PDB entry 1F95 | solution NMR | chains A and B of the 4 polymer chains in the assembly

Chain A (and B):
Protein: Dynein
Source organism: Rattus norvegicus
Notes: fragment: 8kda light chain; chain B of this document is another copy of the same molecule, construct and numbering; everything in this record applies to it too
Reference sequence: P63170 (DYL1_RAT); numbering as in UniProt (aligned over 1-89)
Amino-acid sequence (89 residues; row label = number of the first residue in the row):
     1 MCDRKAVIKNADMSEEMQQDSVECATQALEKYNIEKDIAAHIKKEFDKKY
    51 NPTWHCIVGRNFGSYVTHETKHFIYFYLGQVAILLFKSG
UniProt features mapped onto this chain:
  - region: Thr67 to Gly89 (Interaction with ESR1)
  - modified residue: Lys36 (N6-acetyllysine), Ser88 (Phosphoserine)
  - cross-link: Lys43 (Glycyl lysine isopeptide (Lys-Gly) (interchain with G-Cter in SUMO2))

Chain A / chain B interface:
Contacting residue pairs (49; chain A residue first):
  Glu35(A) - Asn61(B)
  Glu35(A) - Phe62(B)
  Glu35(A) - Gly63(B)
  Lys36(A) - Gly63(B)
  Ala39(A) - Ser64(B)
  Ala39(A) - Tyr65(B)
  Ala40(A) - Tyr65(B)
  Lys43(A) - Tyr65(B)
  His55(A) - His55(B)
  His55(A) - Tyr65(B)
  His55(A) - Thr67(B)
  His55(A) - Ser88(B)
  Cys56(A) - Ser64(B)
  Cys56(A) - Tyr65(B)
  Ile57(A) - Gly63(B)
  Ile57(A) - Ser64(B)
  Val58(A) - Phe62(B)
  Val58(A) - Gly63(B)
  Gly59(A) - Asn61(B)
  Gly59(A) - Phe62(B)
  Arg60(A) - Asn61(B)
  Asn61(A) - Gly59(B)
  Asn61(A) - Arg60(B)
  Asn61(A) - Asn61(B)
  Phe62(A) - Glu35(B)
  Phe62(A) - Ile57(B)
  Phe62(A) - Val58(B)
  Phe62(A) - Gly59(B)
  Phe62(A) - Phe62(B)
  Gly63(A) - Glu35(B)
  Gly63(A) - Lys36(B)
  Gly63(A) - Ala39(B)
  Gly63(A) - Ile57(B)
  Gly63(A) - Val58(B)
  Ser64(A) - Ala39(B)
  Ser64(A) - Cys56(B)
  Ser64(A) - Ile57(B)
  Tyr65(A) - Ala39(B)
  Tyr65(A) - Ala40(B)
  Tyr65(A) - Lys43(B)
  Tyr65(A) - Lys44(B)
  Tyr65(A) - His55(B)
  Tyr65(A) - Cys56(B)
  Thr67(A) - Lys43(B)
  Ser88(A) - His55(B)
  Ser88(A) - Ser88(B)
  Ser88(A) - Gly89(B)
  Gly89(A) - Ser88(B)
  Gly89(A) - Gly89(B)
Also at the interface, not in a pair above, chain A (22 interface residues in all): Thr53, Trp54, Val66
Also at the interface, not in a pair above, chain B (21 interface residues in all): Val66

Overview:
Chain A and chain B form an interface of 22 and 21 residues respectively.
Chain A and chain B are both Dynein (Rattus norvegicus); the structure, Solution structure of dynein light
chain 8 (DLC8) and bim peptide complex, was determined by solution NMR together with 1F96 from the same study.
